PDB entry 4KN7 | X-ray diffraction, 3.69 A resolution | chains C and X of the 6 polymer chains in the assembly

[Chain C]
Name: DNA-directed RNA polymerase subunit beta
Organism: Escherichia coli
Notes: EC 2.7.7.6
UniProtKB: P0A8V2 (RPOB_ECOLI); residue numbers follow UniProt; this construct covers 1-1342
Sequence (1342 residues; row label = number of the first residue in the row):
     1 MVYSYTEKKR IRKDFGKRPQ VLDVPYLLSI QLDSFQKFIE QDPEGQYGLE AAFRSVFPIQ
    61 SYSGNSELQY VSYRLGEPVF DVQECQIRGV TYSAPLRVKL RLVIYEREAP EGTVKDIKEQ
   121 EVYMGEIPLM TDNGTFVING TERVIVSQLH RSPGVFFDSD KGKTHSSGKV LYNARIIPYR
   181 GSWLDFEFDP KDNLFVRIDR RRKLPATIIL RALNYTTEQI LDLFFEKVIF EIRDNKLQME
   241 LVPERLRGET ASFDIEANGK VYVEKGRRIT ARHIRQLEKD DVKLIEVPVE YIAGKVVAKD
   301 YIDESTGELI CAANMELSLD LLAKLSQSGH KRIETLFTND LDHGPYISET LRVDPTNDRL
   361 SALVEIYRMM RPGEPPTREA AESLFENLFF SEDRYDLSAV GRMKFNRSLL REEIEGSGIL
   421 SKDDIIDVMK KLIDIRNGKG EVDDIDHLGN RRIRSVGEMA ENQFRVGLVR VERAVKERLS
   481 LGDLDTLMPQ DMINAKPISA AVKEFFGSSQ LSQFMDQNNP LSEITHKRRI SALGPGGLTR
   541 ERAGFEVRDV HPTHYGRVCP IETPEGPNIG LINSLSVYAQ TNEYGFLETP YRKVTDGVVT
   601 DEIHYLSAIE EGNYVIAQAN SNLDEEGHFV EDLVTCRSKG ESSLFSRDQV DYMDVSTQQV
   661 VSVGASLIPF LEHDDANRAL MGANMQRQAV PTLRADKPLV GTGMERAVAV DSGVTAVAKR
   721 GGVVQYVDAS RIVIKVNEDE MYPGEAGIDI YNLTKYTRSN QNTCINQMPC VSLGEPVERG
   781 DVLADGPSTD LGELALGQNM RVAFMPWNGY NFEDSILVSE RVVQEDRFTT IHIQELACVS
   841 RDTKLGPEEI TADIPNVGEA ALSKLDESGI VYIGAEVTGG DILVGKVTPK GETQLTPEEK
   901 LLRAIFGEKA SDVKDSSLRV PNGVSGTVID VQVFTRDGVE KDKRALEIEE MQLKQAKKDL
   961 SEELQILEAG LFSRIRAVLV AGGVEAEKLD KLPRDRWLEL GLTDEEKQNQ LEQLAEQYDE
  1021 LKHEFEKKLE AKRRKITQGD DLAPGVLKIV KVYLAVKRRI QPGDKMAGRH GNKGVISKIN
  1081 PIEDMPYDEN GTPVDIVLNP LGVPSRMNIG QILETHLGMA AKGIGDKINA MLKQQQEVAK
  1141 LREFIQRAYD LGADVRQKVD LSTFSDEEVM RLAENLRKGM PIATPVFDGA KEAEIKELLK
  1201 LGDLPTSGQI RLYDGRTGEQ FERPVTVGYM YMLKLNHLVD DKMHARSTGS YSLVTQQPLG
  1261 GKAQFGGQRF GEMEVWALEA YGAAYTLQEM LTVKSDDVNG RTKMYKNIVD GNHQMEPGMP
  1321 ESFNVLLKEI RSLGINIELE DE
Not modelled in the structure: 1-7
Ligand contacts: Benzoxazinorifamycin-2c (1RM): Arg143, Ser509, Gln510, Leu511, Ser512, Gln513, Phe514, Asp516, His526, Arg529, Ser531, Leu533, Arg540, Asn568, Ile572, Arg687

[Chain X]
Name: RNA polymerase sigma factor RpoD
Organism: Escherichia coli
UniProtKB: P00579 (RPOD_ECOLI); numbering as in UniProt (aligned over 1-613)
Sequence (613 residues; row label = number of the first residue in the row):
     1 MEQNPQSQLK LLVTRGKEQG YLTYAEVNDH LPEDIVDSDQ IEDIIQMIND MGIQVMEEAP
    61 DADDLMLAEN TADEDAAEAA AQVLSSVESE IGRTTDPVRM YMREMGTVEL LTREGEIDIA
   121 KRIEDGINQV QCSVAEYPEA ITYLLEQYDR VEAEEARLSD LITGFVDPNA EEDLAPTATH
   181 VGSELSQEDL DDDEDEDEED GDDDSADDDN SIDPELAREK FAELRAQYVV TRDTIKAKGR
   241 SHATAQEEIL KLSEVFKQFR LVPKQFDYLV NSMRVMMDRV RTQERLIMKL CVEQCKMPKK
   301 NFITLFTGNE TSDTWFNAAI AMNKPWSEKL HDVSEEVHRA LQKLQQIEEE TGLTIEQVKD
   361 INRRMSIGEA KARRAKKEMV EANLRLVISI AKKYTNRGLQ FLDLIQEGNI GLMKAVDKFE
   421 YRRGYKFSTY ATWWIRQAIT RSIADQARTI RIPVHMIETI NKLNRISRQM LQEMGREPTP
   481 EELAERMLMP EDKIRKVLKI AKEPISMETP IGDDEDSHLG DFIEDTTLEL PLDSATTESL
   541 RAATHDVLAG LTAREAKVLR MRFGIDMNTD YTLEEVGKQF DVTRERIRQI EAKALRKLRH
   601 PSRSEVLRSF LDD
Not modelled in the structure: 1-5, 65-94, 155-211, 610-613
Ligand contacts: Benzoxazinorifamycin-2c (1RM): Asp513, Asp514, Glu515

[How chain C and chain X interact]
Contacting residue pairs (64):
  Val122(C) - Gln472(X)
  Tyr123(C) - Gln472(X)  hydrogen bond (backbone-side chain)
  Tyr123(C) - Gly475(X)
  Arg197(C) - Asp29(X)  salt bridge
  Arg201(C) - Asp29(X)
  Arg201(C) - Val36(X)
  Arg202(C) - Asp29(X)
  Arg202(C) - Ile35(X)
  Lys203(C) - Asp29(X)
  Lys203(C) - His30(X)
  Arg368(C) - Asp34(X)  salt bridge
  Pro372(C) - Asp34(X)
  Pro372(C) - Ile35(X)
  Pro372(C) - Val36(X)  hydrophobic
  Gly373(C) - Arg99(X)  hydrogen bond (backbone-side chain)
  Pro375(C) - Arg99(X)
  Arg478(C) - Arg468(X)
  Gln490(C) - Gln472(X)
  Gln490(C) - Glu473(X)  hydrogen bond
  Asp491(C) - Arg468(X)  salt bridge
  Asp491(C) - Gln469(X)
  Asp491(C) - Gln472(X)
  Ile493(C) - Gln472(X)  hydrogen bond (backbone-side chain)
  Asn494(C) - Leu471(X)
  Asn494(C) - Gln472(X)
  Ala495(C) - Gln472(X)  hydrogen bond (backbone-side chain)
  Lys496(C) - Leu471(X)
  Pro897(C) - Gly564(X)
  Pro897(C) - Ile565(X)  hydrophobic
  Glu898(C) - Leu540(X)
  Glu898(C) - Arg541(X)
  Glu898(C) - Thr544(X)
  Glu898(C) - Ile565(X)
  Glu899(C) - Leu540(X)
  Leu901(C) - Leu559(X)  hydrophobic
  Leu901(C) - Phe563(X)  hydrophobic
  Leu902(C) - Leu540(X)  hydrophobic
  Leu902(C) - Ser604(X)
  Leu902(C) - Arg608(X)
  Ala904(C) - Phe563(X)  hydrophobic
  Ala904(C) - Leu595(X)
  Ile905(C) - Leu595(X)  hydrophobic
  Ile905(C) - Leu598(X)  hydrophobic
  Ile905(C) - Arg599(X)  hydrogen bond (backbone-side chain)
  Phe906(C) - Glu605(X)
  Arg936(C) - Arg495(X)
  Ser1250(C) - Glu524(X)  hydrogen bond
  Tyr1251(C) - Glu524(X)
  Tyr1251(C) - Asp525(X)  hydrogen bond (backbone-backbone)
  Tyr1251(C) - Leu528(X)  hydrophobic
  Ser1252(C) - Ile523(X)
  Ser1252(C) - Asp525(X)
  Leu1253(C) - Ile523(X)  hydrogen bond (backbone-backbone)
  Leu1253(C) - Glu524(X)
  Leu1253(C) - Asp525(X)
  Val1254(C) - Gly520(X)
  Gln1256(C) - Asp525(X)
  Gln1256(C) - Leu528(X)
  Leu1259(C) - Asp521(X)
  Leu1259(C) - Phe522(X)
  Tyr1305(C) - Pro531(X)
  Tyr1305(C) - Leu532(X)
  Tyr1305(C) - Ala535(X)  hydrophobic
  Lys1306(C) - Ser534(X)  hydrogen bond
Other interface residues (no listed pair), chain C (43 interface residues in all): Lys163, Met369, Asp842, Asn856, Lys900, Thr1248, Arg1301, Thr1302
Other interface residues (no listed pair), chain X (45 interface residues in all): Tyr21, Glu33, Lys499, Met507, Thr537, Asp566, Leu607, Ser609

[Summary]
43 residues of chain C and 45 residues of chain X are in contact; the contacts include 10 hydrogen bonds and 3
salt bridges. Polar contacts include Arg197(C)-Asp29(X), Arg368(C)-Asp34(X) and Asp491(C)-Arg468(X).
Benzoxazinorifamycin-2c is bound between chain C and chain X.
Chain C is DNA-directed RNA polymerase subunit beta and chain X is RNA polymerase sigma factor RpoD, both from
Escherichia coli; the structure, X-ray crystal structure of the Escherichia coli RNA polymerase in complex
with Benzoxazinorifamycin-2c, was determined by X-ray diffraction (same publication as 4KMU and 4KN4).
